PDB entry 7C8Z | X-ray diffraction, 2.60 A resolution | chains A and B of the 6 polymer chains in the assembly

== Chain A ==
Name: Salicylate 5-hydroxylase, large oxygenase component
From: Ralstonia sp
Notes: EC 1.14.13.172
Reference sequence: O52379 (NAGG_RALSP); numbering as in UniProt (aligned over 1-423)
Chain sequence (442 residues; row label = number of the first residue in the row; numbers below 1 keep their minus sign (Met-18 is residue -18)):
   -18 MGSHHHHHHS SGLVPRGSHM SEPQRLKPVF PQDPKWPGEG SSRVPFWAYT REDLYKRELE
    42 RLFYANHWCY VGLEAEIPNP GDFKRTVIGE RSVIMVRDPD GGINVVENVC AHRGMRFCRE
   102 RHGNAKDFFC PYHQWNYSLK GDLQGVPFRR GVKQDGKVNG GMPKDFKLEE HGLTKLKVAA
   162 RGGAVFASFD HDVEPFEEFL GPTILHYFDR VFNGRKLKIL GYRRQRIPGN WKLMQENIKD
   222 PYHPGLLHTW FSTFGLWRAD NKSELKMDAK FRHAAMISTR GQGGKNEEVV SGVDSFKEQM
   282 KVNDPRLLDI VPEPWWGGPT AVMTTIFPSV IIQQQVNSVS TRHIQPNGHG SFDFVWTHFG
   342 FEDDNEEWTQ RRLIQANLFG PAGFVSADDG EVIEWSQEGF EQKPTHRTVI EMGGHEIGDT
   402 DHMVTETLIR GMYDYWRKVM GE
Not modelled in the structure: -18 to 8, 233-242, 261-282
Construct notes: initiating methionine (-18); expression tag (-17 to 0)
Ion coordination: 2Fe-2S cluster Fe: Cys91, His93, His114; Fe ion: His224, His229, Asp370
Residues lining bound ligands: 2Fe-2S cluster (FES): Cys91, His93, Arg94, Met96, Cys111, Tyr113, His114, Gln115, Trp116
UniProt features mapped onto this chain:
  - binding site ([2Fe-2S] cluster): Cys91, His93, Cys111, His114
  - binding site (Fe cation): His224, His229, Asp370
What the authors report for this chain:
  - 2Fe-2S cluster coordination: Cys91, His93, Cys111, His114
  - Fe ion coordination: His224, His229, Asp370
  - contacts within the chain: Asp221-His224, Arg323-Phe335 (hydrophobic contact), Arg323-Trp337 (hydrophobic contact), Met304-Arg323 (hydrophobic contact), Ile312-Arg323 (hydrophobic contact), Gln314-Arg323 (hydrogen bond)
  - binding site for Fe ion: Asn218
  - mutagenesis - R323A: abolished expression
  - mutagenesis - S367A: decreased catalytic activity
  - mutagenesis - N218A (40.4 x 10-3 s-1), Q316A (52.9 x 10-3 s-1): unchanged catalytic activity on salicylate
  - catalytic residues: His224, His229, Asp370
  - conformationally variable residues: Asp370

== Chain B ==
Name: Salicylate 5-hydroxylase, small oxygenase component
From: Ralstonia sp
Notes: EC 1.14.13.172
Reference sequence: O52380 (NAGH_RALSP); numbering as in UniProt (aligned over 1-161)
Chain sequence (161 residues; numbered 1 to 161; the number before each row is that of its first residue):
     1 MVDFKTYFEL LNLYSDYAMV CDSANWEKWP DFFIETGTYR LQPRENFEQG LPLCLLALES
    61 KAMIRDRVYG VKETMYHDPY YQRHIVGTPR VLSVERDADG ERITAEASYA VIRTKYDGDS
   121 TIFNAGYYRD VIVRTPEGLK LKSRLCVYDS EMIPNSVIYP I

== Interface between chain A and chain B ==
Contacting residue pairs - 77 pairs, chain A then chain B:
  Arg102(A) - Glu45(B)  salt bridge
  Arg102(A) - Glu151(B)  salt bridge
  His103(A) - Gln49(B)  hydrogen bond
  Ile200(A) - Leu51(B)
  Leu201(A) - Leu51(B)
  Leu201(A) - Pro52(B)
  Leu201(A) - Leu53(B)  hydrogen bond (backbone-backbone)
  Gly202(A) - Asn46(B)
  Gly202(A) - Leu53(B)
  Tyr203(A) - Pro43(B)
  Tyr203(A) - Glu45(B)
  Tyr203(A) - Asn46(B)  hydrogen bond (backbone-side chain)
  Tyr203(A) - Leu51(B)  hydrophobic
  Tyr203(A) - Leu53(B)
  Arg204(A) - Leu53(B)
  Arg204(A) - Cys54(B)  hydrogen bond (side chain-backbone)
  Arg204(A) - Leu55(B)  hydrogen bond (side chain-backbone)
  Arg205(A) - Glu45(B)  salt bridge
  Arg205(A) - Glu151(B)
  Arg205(A) - Ile153(B)  hydrogen bond (backbone-backbone)
  Gln206(A) - Met152(B)
  Gln206(A) - Ile153(B)
  Gln206(A) - Asn155(B)  hydrogen bond (side chain-backbone)
  Arg207(A) - Met152(B)  hydrogen bond (backbone-side chain)
  Arg207(A) - Ile153(B)  hydrogen bond (backbone-backbone)
  Arg207(A) - Pro154(B)
  Arg207(A) - Asn155(B)  hydrogen bond (backbone-backbone)
  Ile208(A) - Asn155(B)
  Pro209(A) - Asn155(B)
  Leu228(A) - Tyr76(B)
  Thr230(A) - Thr74(B)  hydrogen bond (side chain-backbone)
  Trp231(A) - Thr74(B)
  Val283(A) - Asp66(B)
  Asn284(A) - Ala62(B)
  Asn284(A) - Arg65(B)
  Asn284(A) - Asp66(B)  hydrogen bond (backbone-side chain)
  Asp285(A) - Ser60(B)  hydrogen bond
  Asp285(A) - Met63(B)
  Asp285(A) - Asp66(B)  hydrogen bond (backbone-side chain)
  Arg287(A) - Glu59(B)  hydrogen bond (side chain-backbone)
  Arg287(A) - Ser60(B)
  Arg287(A) - Met63(B)
  Leu288(A) - Met63(B)  hydrophobic
  Asp334(A) - Met152(B)
  His339(A) - Leu53(B)
  Leu354(A) - Pro52(B)  hydrophobic
  Leu354(A) - Leu53(B)  hydrophobic
  Ala357(A) - Leu53(B)  hydrophobic
  Asn358(A) - Leu56(B)
  Asn358(A) - Ala57(B)  hydrogen bond (side chain-backbone)
  Pro362(A) - Leu55(B)
  Pro362(A) - Ile153(B)  hydrophobic
  Pro362(A) - Ser156(B)
  Pro362(A) - Val157(B)  hydrogen bond (backbone-backbone)
  Ala363(A) - Leu55(B)  hydrophobic
  Ala363(A) - Arg67(B)  hydrogen bond (backbone-side chain)
  Ala363(A) - Val157(B)
  Gly364(A) - Met75(B)
  Phe365(A) - Asp66(B)
  Phe365(A) - Arg67(B)
  Phe365(A) - Gly70(B)
  Phe365(A) - Met75(B)
  Ala368(A) - Met75(B)  hydrophobic
  Ala368(A) - Ser156(B)
  Asp369(A) - Met75(B)
  Asp369(A) - Tyr76(B)  hydrogen bond (side chain-backbone)
  Gly371(A) - Asn155(B)  hydrogen bond (backbone-side chain)
  Glu372(A) - Tyr76(B)
  Glu372(A) - His77(B)
  Glu372(A) - Asp78(B)  hydrogen bond (side chain-backbone)
  Glu372(A) - Asn155(B)
  Glu372(A) - Ser156(B)
  Glu372(A) - Ile158(B)
  Glu375(A) - Lys115(B)  salt bridge
  Glu375(A) - Asn155(B)  hydrogen bond
  Trp376(A) - His77(B)
  Trp376(A) - Asp78(B)
Other interface residues (no listed pair), chain A (36 interface residues in all): Ile355
Other interface residues (no listed pair), chain B (34 interface residues in all): Leu58

== Summary ==
36 residues of chain A face 34 of chain B across their interface, with 22 hydrogen bonds and 4 salt bridges.
Polar pairs include Arg102(A)-Glu45(B), Arg102(A)-Glu151(B) and Arg205(A)-Glu45(B). Chain A binds 2Fe-2S
cluster. The paper reports catalytic residues His224(A), His229(A) and Asp370(A); R323A of chain A abolishes
expression; 4 substitutions were tested in all.
Chain A is Salicylate 5-hydroxylase, large oxygenase component and chain B is Salicylate 5-hydroxylase, small
oxygenase component, both from Ralstonia sp; the structure, Crystal structure of salicylate 5-hydroxylase
NagGH (a Rieske non-heme iron-dependent monooxgenase), was determined by X-ray diffraction.
